Entry 5URX (electron microscopy, 28.00 A resolution (very low resolution: no residue pairs are listed; an interface is given only as per-side residue counts)); this record covers chains 1A and 1B of the 36 polymer chains in the assembly.

[Chain 1A]
Name: TssB
From: Myxococcus xanthus
UniProt: Q1D305 (Q1D305_MYXXD); residue numbers follow UniProt; this construct covers 1-164
Chain sequence (164 residues; numbered 1 to 164; the number before each row is that of its first residue):
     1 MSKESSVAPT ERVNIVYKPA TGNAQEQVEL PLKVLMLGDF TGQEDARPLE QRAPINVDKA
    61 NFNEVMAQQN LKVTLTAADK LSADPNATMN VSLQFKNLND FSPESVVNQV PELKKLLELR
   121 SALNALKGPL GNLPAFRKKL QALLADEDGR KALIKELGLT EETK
Not modelled in the structure: 1-29

[Chain 1B]
Name: TssC
From: Myxococcus xanthus
UniProt: Q1D304 (Q1D304_MYXXD); residue numbers follow UniProt; this construct covers 1-494
Chain sequence (494 residues; each row starts with the number of its first residue):
     1 MANETQTQKS TGVANDASLS LLDEILSEAK LKPKDEGYDV AKRGVQAFIT EMLAPNRSEE
    61 RVDKALVDAM IAEIDKRLSS QVNEILHAKE FQKLESSWRS LKFMVDRTDF RENTRVEMLN
   121 ASKEDLQKDF EDAPEVTKSG LYKLVYSNEY GVFGGKPYGI ISANYDFNVG PQDMELLRKC
   181 ASVAAMAHAP FIGNAAPEVF GEESFLKLPD LKDLKSLFEG PQYARWHSFR ESEDARYVGL
   241 ALPRFLLRLP YGEKTVPVKA FNFTEDVVGH HERYLWGHAS VALTSRVADS FAKFRWSPNI
   301 IGPQSGGAVE NLPLHQYEAM GEIQTKIPTE VMLTERREFE LSEEGFIGLV FRKDSDNAAF
   361 FSANSTQKPR FFGNTPEGKA AETNYRLGTQ LPYMFIMTRL AHYIKVLQRE QIGSWKEKSD
   421 LERELNHWLS QYISDMDDPA PAVRSRRPLR AARVVVEDVE GQPGWYRCSL QVRPHFKYMG
   481 ASFTLSLVGK LDKE
Not modelled in the structure: 1-62, 494

[Interface between chain 1A and chain 1B]
At this resolution (28 A) residue pairs are not listed: 15 residues of chain 1A and 17 of chain 1B lie at the interface.

[Overview]
15 residues of chain 1A face 17 of chain 1B across their interface.
Here chain 1A is TssB and chain 1B is TssC, both from Myxococcus xanthus. Entry 5URX (Structure of the
contracted type VI secretion system sheath in Myxococcus xanthus) was determined by electron microscopy,
deposited together with 5URW.
